9K3K - chains B and G of the 6 polymer chains in the assembly; structure by electron microscopy, 3.12 A resolution.

[Chain B]
Molecule: Guanine nucleotide-binding protein G(I)/G(S)/G(T) subunit beta-1, HiBiT
From: Homo sapiens
Reference sequence: P62873 (GBB1_HUMAN); residue numbers follow UniProt; this construct covers 2-340
Amino-acid sequence (371 residues; row label = number of the first residue in the row; numbers below 1 keep their minus sign (Met-4 is residue -4)):
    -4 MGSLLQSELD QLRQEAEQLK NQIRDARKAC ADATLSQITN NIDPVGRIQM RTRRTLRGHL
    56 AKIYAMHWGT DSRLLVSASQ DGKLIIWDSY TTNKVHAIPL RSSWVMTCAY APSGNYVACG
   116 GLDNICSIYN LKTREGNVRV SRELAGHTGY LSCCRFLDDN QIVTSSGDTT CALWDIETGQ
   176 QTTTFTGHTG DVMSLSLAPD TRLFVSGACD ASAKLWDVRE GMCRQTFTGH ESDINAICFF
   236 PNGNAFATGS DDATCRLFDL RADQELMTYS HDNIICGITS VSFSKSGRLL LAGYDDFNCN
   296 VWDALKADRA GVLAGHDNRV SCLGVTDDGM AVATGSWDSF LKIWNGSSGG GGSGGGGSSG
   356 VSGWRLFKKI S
Not modelled in the structure: -4 to 3, 344-366
Construct notes: initiating methionine (-4); expression tag (-3 to 1); linker (341-355)
Curated features (UniProtKB/Swiss-Prot):
  - modified residue: Ser2 (N-acetylserine), His266 (Phosphohistidine)

[Chain G]
Molecule: Guanine nucleotide-binding protein G(I)/G(S)/G(O) subunit gamma-2
From: Bos taurus
Reference sequence: P63212 (GBG2_BOVIN); residues 1-71 here = UniProt positions 1-71
Amino-acid sequence (71 residues; numbered 1 to 71; the number before each row is that of its first residue):
     1 MASNNTASIA QARKLVEQLK MEANIDRIKV SKAAADLMAY CEAHAKEDPL LTPVPASENP
    61 FREKKFFCAI L
Not modelled in the structure: 1-8, 64-71
Curated features (UniProtKB/Swiss-Prot):
  - modified residue: Ala2 (N-acetylalanine), Cys68 (Cysteine methyl ester)
  - lipidation: Cys68 (S-geranylgeranyl cysteine)

[How chain B and chain G interact]
Pairs across the interface (78):
  Leu7(B) with Ala12(G), hydrophobic; Arg13(G); Val16(G)
  Ala11(B) with Leu15(G), hydrophobic; Leu19(G)
  Ile18(B) with Glu22(G); Ala23(G), hydrophobic; Arg27(G)
  Ala24(B) with Lys29(G)
  Cys25(B) with Ile28(G); Lys29(G); Val30(G), hydrogen bond (backbone-backbone)
  Ala26(B) with Val30(G), hydrophobic
  Asp27(B) with Lys29(G); Val30(G); Ser31(G), hydrogen bond
  Ala28(B) with Val30(G)
  Leu30(B) with Ala34(G), hydrophobic
  Ile33(B) with Met38(G), hydrophobic
  Thr34(B) with Met38(G)
  Ile37(B) with Met38(G), hydrophobic
  Val40(B) with Leu51(G), hydrophobic
  Ile43(B) with Leu50(G)
  Met45(B) with Leu50(G), hydrophobic
  Arg48(B) with Phe61(G); Arg62(G)
  Arg49(B) with Phe61(G), hydrogen bond (side chain-backbone)
  Ser84(B) with Phe61(G)
  Tyr85(B) with Pro60(G); Phe61(G), hydrophobic
  Cys218(B) with Gln18(G), hydrogen bond (backbone-side chain); Glu22(G)
  Arg219(B) with Glu22(G); Ile25(G)
  Gln220(B) with Ile25(G)
  Thr221(B) with Glu22(G), hydrogen bond
  Phe235(B) with Leu37(G), hydrophobic; Tyr40(G), hydrophobic; Cys41(G), hydrophobic
  Pro236(B) with Tyr40(G)
  Ala240(B) with Leu37(G), hydrophobic
  Asp254(B) with Ala33(G)
  Arg256(B) with Arg27(G); Ile28(G), hydrogen bond (backbone-backbone); Asp36(G), salt bridge
  Ala257(B) with Ile28(G)
  Asp258(B) with Arg27(G), salt bridge
  Leu261(B) with Val30(G), hydrophobic; Leu37(G), hydrophobic
  Ser279(B) with Asp48(G), hydrogen bond
  Lys280(B) with Glu47(G); Asp48(G)
  Ser281(B) with Tyr40(G); Cys41(G); His44(G); Ala45(G); Asp48(G), hydrogen bond; Leu51(G)
  Gly282(B) with Cys41(G)
  Arg283(B) with Cys41(G); Leu51(G)
  Leu284(B) with Leu51(G), hydrophobic
  Leu300(B) with Cys41(G), hydrophobic
  Gly324(B) with Pro49(G); Leu50(G)
  Met325(B) with Pro49(G), hydrophobic; Leu50(G); Val54(G), hydrophobic; Asn59(G); Pro60(G), hydrophobic
  Ala326(B) with Phe61(G), hydrophobic
  Ile338(B) with Phe61(G), hydrophobic
  Asn340(B) with Leu50(G); Asn59(G), hydrogen bond; Phe61(G)
  Ser342(B) with Pro53(G)
  Ser343(B) with Pro53(G); Val54(G)
Interface residues without a listed pair, chain B (60 interface residues in all): Leu4, Glu10, Leu14, Lys15, Gln17, Ala21, Trp63, Lys209, Asn237, Leu252, Gln259, Val320, Asp323, Val327, Gly341
Interface residues without a listed pair, chain G (37 interface residues in all): Ile9, Lys20, Pro55

[In short]
60 residues of chain B face 37 of chain G across their interface; the contacts include 9 hydrogen bonds and 2
salt bridges. Among the polar pairs are Arg256(B)-Asp36(G), Asp258(B)-Arg27(G) and Asp27(B)-Ser31(G).
Here chain B is Guanine nucleotide-binding protein G(I)/G(S)/G(T) subunit beta-1, HiBiT (Homo sapiens) and
chain G is Guanine nucleotide-binding protein G(I)/G(S)/G(O) subunit gamma-2 (Bos taurus). Entry 9K3K (Cryo-EM
structure of the unliganded human melanocortin receptor 4 (MC4R)-Gs complex) was determined by electron
microscopy together with 9K3F, 9K3H, 9K3L and 9K3P from the same study.
